Entry 7Y1A (electron microscopy, 6.30 A resolution (low resolution: residue-level contacts below are approximate; hydrogen-bond / salt-bridge calls are withheld)); this record covers chains q and r of the 14 polymer chains in the assembly.

# Chain q
Name: B-phycoerythrin beta chain
Organism: Porphyridium purpureum
UniProtKB: P11393 (PHEB_PORPP); residues 1-177 here = UniProt positions 1-177
Chain sequence (177 residues; numbered 1 to 177; the number before each row is that of its first residue):
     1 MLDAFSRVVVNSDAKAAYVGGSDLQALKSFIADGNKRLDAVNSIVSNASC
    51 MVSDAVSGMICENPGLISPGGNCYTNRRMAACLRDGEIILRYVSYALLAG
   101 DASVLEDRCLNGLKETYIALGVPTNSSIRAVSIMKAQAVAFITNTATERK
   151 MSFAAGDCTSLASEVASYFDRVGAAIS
Glycans and other covalent adducts: covalent link N72-R78
Modified residues: N72 (N-methyl asparagine; MEN)
Small-molecule neighbours:
  - phycoerythrobilin (PEB), molecule 1: A32, N35, K36, L38, D39, N42, I142, T143, N144, F153, A154, A155, G156, D157, C158
  - phycoerythrobilin (PEB), molecule 2: N47, C50, S53, D54, S57, G58, C61, E62, A136, Q137, F141, T145, A146, T147, R149
  - phycoerythrobilin (PEB), molecule 3: S57, I60, Y74, N76, M79
  - phycoerythrobilin (PEB), molecule 4: L66, N72, C73, R77, R78, A81, C82, R84, D85, I88, C109, Y117, L120, V122, P123, S126, S127
UniProt features mapped onto this chain:
  - binding site (phycourobilin): C50, C61
  - binding site ((2R,3E)-phycoerythrobilin): C82, C158
  - modified residue: N72 (N4-methylasparagine)

# Chain r
Name: Phycoerythrin alpha subunit
Organism: Porphyridium purpureum
UniProtKB: E2IH77 (E2IH77_PORPP); residue numbers follow UniProt; this construct covers 1-164
Chain sequence (164 residues; numbered 1 to 164; the number before each row is that of its first residue):
     1 MKSVITTVVSAADAAGRFPSNSDLESIQGNIQRSAARLEAAEKLAGNHEA
    51 VVKEAGDACFAKYAYLKNPGEAGENQEKINKCYRDVDHYMRLVNYCLVVG
   101 GTGPLDEWGIAGAREVYRTLNLPTSAYVASIAYTRDRLCVPRDMSAQAGV
   151 EFSAYLDYLINALS
Small-molecule neighbours:
  - phycoerythrobilin (PEB), molecule 1: R33, V150, E151
  - phycoerythrobilin (PEB), molecule 2: K43, L44, N47, V51, R137, L138, C139, R142, D143
  - phycoerythrobilin (PEB), molecule 3: A72, K78, K81, C82, R84, D85, H88, Y89, L92, Y117, L120, L122, P123, A126, Y127

# Interface between chain q and chain r
Contacting residue pairs (11; chain q residue first):
  V45(q) - N161(r)
  S46(q) - D157(r)
  S46(q) - N161(r)
  N47(q) - N161(r)
  A48(q) - N161(r)
  S49(q) - N161(r)
  S49(q) - S164(r)
  K150(q) - D136(r)
  M151(q) - D136(r)
  S152(q) - V140(r)
  S152(q) - V150(r)
Also at the interface, not in a pair above, chain q (11 interface residues in all): N35, N42, E148
Also at the interface, not in a pair above, chain r (9 interface residues in all): R33, L138, A154

# Overview
Chain q and chain r form an interface of 11 and 9 residues respectively. One phycoerythrobilin molecule is
bound between chain q and chain r. Bound to chain q: 4 copies of phycoerythrobilin. Bound to chain r: 3 copies
of phycoerythrobilin.
Here chain q is B-phycoerythrin beta chain and chain r is Phycoerythrin alpha subunit, both from Porphyridium
purpureum. Entry 7Y1A (Lateral hexamer) was determined by electron microscopy.
